Entry 2ROD (solution NMR); this record covers chains A and B.

# Chain A
Name: Induced myeloid leukemia cell differentiation protein Mcl-1 homolog
Organism: Mus musculus
Reference sequence: P97287 (MCL1_MOUSE); numbering as in UniProt (aligned over 152-308)
Sequence (162 residues; each row starts with the number of its first residue):
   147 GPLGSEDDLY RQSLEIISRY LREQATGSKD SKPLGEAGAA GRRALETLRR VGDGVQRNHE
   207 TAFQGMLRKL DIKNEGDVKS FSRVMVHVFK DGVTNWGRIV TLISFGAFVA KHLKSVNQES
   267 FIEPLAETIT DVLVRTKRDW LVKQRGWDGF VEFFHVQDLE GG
Sequence notes: expression tag (147-151)
Swiss-Prot annotation at these positions:
  - motif: Ala190 to Asn204 (BH3), Val234 to Ala253 (BH1), Asp285 to Phe300 (BH2)
  - cross-link (Glycyl lysine isopeptide (Lys-Gly)): Lys175 (interchain with G-Cter in ubiquitin), Lys178 (interchain with G-Cter in ubiquitin)
From the paper describing this entry:
  - conformationally variable residues (helix shift): His233
  - specificity-determining residues: Arg214, Lys215

# Chain B
Name: Noxa
Organism: Mus musculus
Reference sequence: Q9JM54 (Q9JM54_MOUSE); numbering as in UniProt (aligned over 17-42)
Sequence (27 residues; numbered 17 to 43; the number before each row is that of its first residue):
    17 AELPPEFAAQ LRKIGDKVYC TWSAPDM
Sequence notes: expression tag (43)
Swiss-Prot annotation at these positions:
  - motif: Leu27 to Tyr35 (BH3 1)
  - mutagenesis: Leu27 (L27A: Loss of pro-apoptotic activity and of targeting to mitochondria; when associated with A-78)
From the paper describing this entry:
  - conformationally variable residues (order/disorder transition): Glu22 to Ser39
  - mutagenesis - I30A, D32A, V34A: decreased binding to Induced myeloid leukemia cell differentiation protein Mcl-1 homolog (chain A)
  - mutagenesis - F23A: unchanged binding to Induced myeloid leukemia cell differentiation protein Mcl-1 homolog (chain A)

# How chain A and chain B interact
Contacting residue pairs - 40 pairs, chain A then chain B:
  Arg196(A) - Trp38(B)
  Val197(A) - Trp38(B)
  Val201(A) - Val34(B)
  Val201(A) - Trp38(B)
  His205(A) - Ile30(B)
  His205(A) - Lys33(B)
  Met212(A) - Glu22(B)
  Met212(A) - Phe23(B)
  Met212(A) - Gln26(B)
  Met212(A) - Leu27(B)
  Lys215(A) - Glu22(B)
  Lys215(A) - Phe23(B)
  Leu216(A) - Leu19(B)
  Leu216(A) - Phe23(B)
  Asp217(A) - Ala17(B)
  Asp217(A) - Glu18(B)
  Ser226(A) - Leu19(B)
  Val230(A) - Ala24(B)
  Val230(A) - Leu27(B)
  His233(A) - Ala24(B)
  Val234(A) - Ala24(B)
  Val234(A) - Leu27(B)
  Val234(A) - Arg28(B)
  Asp237(A) - Arg28(B)
  Asn241(A) - Tyr35(B)
  Gly243(A) - Gly31(B)
  Gly243(A) - Val34(B)
  Gly243(A) - Tyr35(B)
  Arg244(A) - Arg28(B)
  Arg244(A) - Gly31(B)
  Arg244(A) - Asp32(B)
  Thr247(A) - Leu27(B)
  Thr247(A) - Ile30(B)
  Thr247(A) - Gly31(B)
  Phe251(A) - Leu27(B)
  Phe299(A) - Tyr35(B)
  Phe299(A) - Ser39(B)
  Phe300(A) - Trp38(B)
  Val302(A) - Trp38(B)
  Gln303(A) - Asp42(B)
Also at the interface, not in a pair above, chain A (26 interface residues in all): Ala208, Phe209, Val246, Leu248
Also at the interface, not in a pair above, chain B (20 interface residues in all): Pro20, Pro41
The authors on this interface:
  - residue pairs: Met212(A)-Leu27(B), Val230(A)-Leu27(B), Val234(A)-Leu27(B), Thr247(A)-Leu27(B), Thr247(A)-Gly31(B), Phe251(A)-Leu27(B)
  - interface residues, chain A: Val230(A), His233(A), Val234(A)
  - interface residues, chain B: Phe23(B), Gly31(B)
  - hot spots on chain B (mutagenesis) - L27A, G31E: decreased binding to Induced myeloid leukemia cell differentiation protein Mcl-1 homolog (chain A)

# In short
26 residues of chain A and 20 residues of chain B are in contact. The paper describes contacts between
Met212(A) and Leu27(B), Val230(A) and Leu27(B) and Val234(A) and Leu27(B) among others. The paper reports that
I30A, D32A and V34A of chain B, among others, reduce binding to Induced myeloid leukemia cell differentiation
protein Mcl-1 homolog (chain A); interface residues Val230(A), His233(A) and Phe23(B) among others; 6
substitutions were tested in all.
Here chain A is Induced myeloid leukemia cell differentiation protein Mcl-1 homolog and chain B is Noxa, both
from Mus musculus. Entry 2ROD (Solution Structure of MCL-1 Complexed with NoxaA) was determined by solution
NMR (same publication as 2ROC).
